PDB entry 1UMH | X-ray diffraction, 2.00 A resolution | chain A

[Chain A]
Molecule: F-box only protein 2
Organism: Mus musculus
Notes: EC 6.3.2.19; fragment: sbd domain
UniProt: Q80UW2 (FBX2_MOUSE); numbering as in UniProt (aligned over 117-297)
Chain sequence (184 residues; each row starts with the number of its first residue):
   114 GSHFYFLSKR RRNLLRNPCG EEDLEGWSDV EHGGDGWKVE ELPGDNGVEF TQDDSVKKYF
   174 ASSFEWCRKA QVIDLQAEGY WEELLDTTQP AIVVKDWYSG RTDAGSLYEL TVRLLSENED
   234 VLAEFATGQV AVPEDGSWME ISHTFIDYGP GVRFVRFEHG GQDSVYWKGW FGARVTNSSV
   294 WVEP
Differences from the reference sequence: cloning artifact (114-116)
Metal / ion sites: Ni2+: Gly114, Ser115
Swiss-Prot annotation at these positions:
  - binding site (a carbohydrate): Arg214 to Asp216, Tyr279, Trp280
  - site (Important for carbohydrate binding): Asn159, Phe177
  - mutagenesis: Phe177 (F177A: Abolishes binding of glycoprotein targets), Tyr279 (Y279A: Abolishes binding of glycoprotein targets), Trp280 (W280A: Abolishes binding of glycoprotein targets. Strongly reduced ubiquitination of glycoprotein targets), Lys281 (K281A: No effect on carbohydrate binding)

[Summary]
Gly114 and Ser115 form the Ni2+ site. Curated annotation (UniProt) lists 5 carbohydrate-binding residues and 4
mutagenesis sites.
Chain A is F-box only protein 2 (Mus musculus); the structure, Structural basis of sugar-recognizing ubiquitin
ligase, was determined by X-ray diffraction (same publication as 1UMI).
